PDB entry 8JKU | X-ray diffraction, 2.57 A resolution | chains A and B

# Chain A (and B)
Name: Ancestral imine reductase N559
Source organism: synthetic construct
Notes: chain B of this document is another copy of the same molecule, construct and numbering; everything in this record applies to it too
Chain sequence (297 residues; each row starts with the number of its first residue; numbers below 1 keep their minus sign (Met-7 is residue -7)):
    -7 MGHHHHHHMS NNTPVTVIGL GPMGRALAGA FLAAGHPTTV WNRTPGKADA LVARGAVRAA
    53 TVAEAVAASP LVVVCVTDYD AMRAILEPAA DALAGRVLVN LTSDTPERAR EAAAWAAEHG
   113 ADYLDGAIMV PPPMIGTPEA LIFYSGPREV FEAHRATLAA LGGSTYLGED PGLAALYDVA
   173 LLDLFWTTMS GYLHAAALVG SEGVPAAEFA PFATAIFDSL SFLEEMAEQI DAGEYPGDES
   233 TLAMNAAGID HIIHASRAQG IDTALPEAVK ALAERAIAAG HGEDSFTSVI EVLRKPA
Unresolved in the structure: -7 to 3, 289 (chain B: -7 to 3, 210, 231, 287-289)
Small-molecule neighbours: NADP (NAP; NADP nicotinamide-adenine-dinucleotide phosphate): Gly11, Leu12, Gly13, Pro14, Met15, Gly16, Asn34, Arg35, Thr36, Lys39, Cys67, Val68, Thr69, Ala73, Ile77, Leu93, Thr94, Ser95, Ile120, Val122, Pro123, Pro124

# Chain A / chain B interface
Residue-residue contacts - 151 pairs, chain A then chain B:
  Ser95(A) with His243(B)
  Asp96(A) with His243(B), salt bridge
  Thr97(A) with His243(B)
  Pro98(A) with Ala247(B)
  Arg102(A) with Glu194(B), salt bridge; Gln251(B)
  Phe135(A) with Phe204(B), hydrophobic
  Leu168(A) with Leu190(B); Val191(B), hydrophobic; Glu194(B)
  Tyr169(A) with Val196(B); Phe204(B), hydrophobic
  Val171(A) with Leu190(B), hydrophobic; Ile244(B)
  Ala172(A) with Ala187(B); Leu190(B), hydrophobic; Val191(B), hydrophobic; Phe201(B), hydrophobic
  Leu173(A) with Phe201(B), hydrophobic; Phe204(B); Ala205(B); Ile208(B), hydrophobic
  Leu174(A) with Ile244(B)
  Asp175(A) with Gly183(B); His186(B), salt bridge; Ala187(B); Ile244(B)
  Leu176(A) with Thr180(B); Gly183(B); Tyr184(B); Ala205(B), hydrophobic; Phe209(B), hydrophobic
  Phe177(A) with Ile208(B), hydrophobic
  Trp178(A) with Asn237(B); Ile241(B); Phe278(B), hydrophobic
  Thr179(A) with Thr179(B); Gly183(B); Val261(B)
  Thr180(A) with Thr180(B); Phe209(B)
  Met181(A) with Phe214(B), hydrophobic; Met218(B), hydrophobic; Phe278(B), hydrophobic
  Ser182(A) with Val261(B); Leu264(B); Phe278(B)
  Gly183(A) with Thr179(B)
  Tyr184(A) with Leu176(B); Leu215(B), hydrogen bond (side chain-backbone); Met218(B), hydrophobic; Ala219(B)
  Leu185(A) with Met218(B), hydrophobic; Ile222(B), hydrophobic; Phe278(B); Thr279(B); Val281(B), hydrophobic; Ile282(B); Leu285(B)
  His186(A) with Asp175(B), salt bridge; Leu285(B)
  Ala187(A) with Ala172(B); Asp175(B)
  Ala188(A) with Ile282(B), hydrophobic
  Ala189(A) with Ile282(B)
  Leu190(A) with Leu168(B); Val171(B), hydrophobic; Ala172(B)
  Val191(A) with Leu168(B), hydrophobic; Ala172(B), hydrophobic
  Glu194(A) with Arg102(B), salt bridge; Leu168(B)
  Val196(A) with Tyr169(B)
  Pro197(A) with Asp223(B)
  Ala198(A) with Ala219(B); Asp223(B), hydrogen bond (backbone-side chain)
  Ala199(A) with Ala219(B); Glu220(B); Asp223(B), hydrogen bond (backbone-side chain)
  Glu200(A) with Tyr169(B)
  Phe201(A) with Ala172(B), hydrophobic; Leu173(B), hydrophobic
  Ala202(A) with Leu215(B)
  Phe204(A) with Phe135(B), hydrophobic; Thr157(B); Tyr169(B), hydrophobic; Leu173(B)
  Ala205(A) with Leu173(B), hydrophobic; Leu176(B), hydrophobic; Leu215(B)
  Thr206(A) with Leu215(B)
  Ile208(A) with Leu173(B); Leu176(B), hydrophobic
  Phe209(A) with Leu176(B), hydrophobic; Thr180(B)
  Leu212(A) with Thr206(B)
  Phe214(A) with Met181(B), hydrophobic
  Leu215(A) with Tyr184(B), hydrogen bond (backbone-side chain); Ala202(B); Thr206(B); Phe209(B), hydrophobic
  Met218(A) with Met181(B), hydrophobic; Leu185(B), hydrophobic
  Ala219(A) with Tyr184(B); Ala198(B); Ala199(B)
  Ile222(A) with Leu185(B), hydrophobic; Ala198(B), hydrophobic
  Asp223(A) with Pro197(B); Ala198(B), hydrogen bond (side chain-backbone); Ala199(B), hydrogen bond (side chain-backbone)
  Glu231(A) with Pro124(B)
  Asn237(A) with Trp178(B)
  His243(A) with Ser95(B); Asp96(B), salt bridge; Thr97(B); Val171(B)
  Ile244(A) with Val171(B); Leu174(B); Asp175(B)
  Ala247(A) with Pro98(B); Val171(B), hydrophobic
  Gln251(A) with Arg102(B); Leu168(B)
  Gly252(A) with Arg286(B)
  Ile253(A) with Leu285(B); Arg286(B)
  Asp254(A) with Arg267(B), salt bridge; Leu285(B), hydrogen bond (backbone-backbone)
  Ala260(A) with Ala260(B), hydrophobic
  Val261(A) with Ser182(B)
  Leu264(A) with Asp254(B)
  Arg267(A) with Asp254(B), salt bridge
  Phe278(A) with Trp178(B), hydrophobic; Met181(B), hydrophobic; Ser182(B); Leu185(B)
  Thr279(A) with Leu185(B)
  Val281(A) with Leu185(B), hydrophobic
  Ile282(A) with Leu185(B); Ala188(B), hydrophobic
  Leu285(A) with Leu185(B), hydrophobic; His186(B); Ile253(B); Asp254(B), hydrogen bond (backbone-backbone)
  Arg286(A) with Gly252(B); Ile253(B)
  Lys287(A) with Asp254(B)
  Pro288(A) with Gly252(B); Ile253(B); Asp254(B)
Interface residues without a listed pair, chain A (82 interface residues in all): Met121, Thr157, Asp162, Leu165, Ser193, Glu216, Ile241, His246, Ala250, Leu257, Pro258, Val284
Interface residues without a listed pair, chain B (80 interface residues in all): Glu99, Pro123, Leu133, Asp162, Leu165, Phe177, Ala189, Glu200, Leu212, Glu216, His246, Leu257, Val284

# In short
82 residues of chain A face 80 of chain B across their interface, with 8 hydrogen bonds and 8 salt bridges.
Polar pairs include Asp96(A)-His243(B), Arg102(A)-Glu194(B) and Asp175(A)-His186(B). Bound to chain A: NADP.
Both chains are Ancestral imine reductase N559 (synthetic construct). Entry 8JKU (Ancestral imine reductase
N559) was determined by X-ray diffraction (same publication as 8HWY).
